PDB entry 7LHD | electron microscopy, 4.60 A resolution (low resolution: residue-level contacts below are approximate; hydrogen-bond / salt-bridge calls are withheld) | chains A and KG of the 182 polymer chains in the assembly

== Chain A ==
Molecule: Genomic RNA
Organism: Escherichia virus Qbeta
Sequence (4217 nucleotides; each row starts with the number of its first residue):
     1 GGGGACCCCCUUUAGGGGGUCACCUCACACAGCAGUACUUCACUGAGUAU
    51 AAGAGGACAUAUGCCUAAAUUACCGCGUGGUCUGCGUUUCGGAGCCGAUA
   101 AUGAAAUUCUUAAUGAUUUUCAGGAGCUCUGGUUUCCAGACCUCUUUAUC
   151 GAAUCUUCCGACACGCAUCCGUGGUACACACUGAAGGGUCGUGUGUUGAA
   201 CGCCCACCUUGAUGAUCGUCUACCUAAUGUAGGCGGUCGCCAGGUAAGGC
   251 GCACUCCACAUCGCGUCACCGUUCCGAUUGCCUCUUCAGGCCUUCGUCCG
   301 GUAACAACCGUUCAGUAUGAUCCCGCAGCACUAUCGUUCUUAUUGAACGC
   351 UCGUGUUGACUGGGAUUUCGGUAAUGGCGAUAGUGCGAACCUUGUCAUUA
   401 AUGACUUUCUGUUUCGCACCUUUGCACCUAAGGAGUUUGAUUUUUCGAAC
   451 UCCUUAGUUCCUCGUUAUACUCAGGCCUUCUCCGCGUUUAAUGCCAAGUA
   501 UGGCACUAUGAUCGGCGAAGGGCUCGAGACUAUAAAAUAUCUCGGGCUUU
   551 UACUGCGCAGACUGCGUGAGGGUUACCGCGCUGUUAAGCGUGGCGAUUUA
   601 CGUGCUCUUCGUAGGGUUAUCCAGUCCUACCAUAAUGGUAAGUGGAAACC
   651 GGCUACUGCUGGUAAUCUCUGGCUUGAAUUUCGUUAUGGCCUUAUGCCUC
   701 UCUUUUAUGACAUCAGAGAUGUCAUGUUAGACUGGCAGAACCGUCAUGAU
   751 AAGAUUCAACGCCUCCUUCGGUUUUCUGUUGGUCACGGCGAGGAUUACGU
   801 UGUCGAAUUCGACAAUCUGUACCCUGCCGUUGCUUACUUUAAACUGAAAG
   851 GGGAGAUUACACUCGAACGCCGUCAUCGUCAUGGCAUAUCUUACGCUAAC
   901 CGCGAAGGAUAUGCUGUUUUCGACAACGGUUCCCUUCGGCCUGUGUCCGA
   951 UUGGAAGGAGCUUGCCACUGCAUUCAUCAAUCCGCAUGAAGUUGCUUGGG
  1001 AGUUAACUCCCUACAGCUUCGUUGUUGAUUGGUUCUUGAAUGUUGGUGAC
  1051 AUACUUGCUCAACAAGGUCAGCUAUAUCAUAAUAUCGAUAUUGUAGACGG
  1101 CUUUGACAGACGUGACAUCCGGCUCAAAUCUUUCACCAUAAAAGGUGAAC
  1151 GAAAUGGGCGGCCUGUUAACGUUUCUGCUAGCCUGUCUGCUGUCGAUUUA
  1201 UUUUACAGCCGACUCCAUACGAGCAAUCUUCCGUUCGCUACACUAGAUCU
  1251 UGAUACCACCUUUAGUUCGUUUAAACACGUUCUUGAUAGUAUCUUUUUAU
  1301 UAACCCAACGCGUAAAGCGUUGAAACUUUGGGUCAAUUUGAUCAUGGCAA
  1351 AAUUAGAGACUGUUACUUUAGGUAACAUCGGGAAAGAUGGAAAACAAACU
  1401 CUGGUCCUCAAUCCGCGUGGGGUAAAUCCCACUAACGGCGUUGCCUCGCU
  1451 UUCACAAGCGGGUGCAGUUCCUGCGCUGGAGAAGCGUGUUACCGUUUCGG
  1501 UAUCUCAGCCUUCUCGCAAUCGUAAGAACUACAAGGUCCAGGUUAAGAUC
  1551 CAGAACCCGACCGCUUGCACUGCAAACGGUUCUUGUGACCCAUCCGUUAC
  1601 UCGCCAGGCAUAUGCUGACGUGACCUUUUCGUUCACGCAGUAUAGUACCG
  1651 AUGAGGAACGAGCUUUUGUUCGUACAGAGCUUGCUGCUCUGCUCGCUAGU
  1701 CCUCUGCUGAUCGAUGCUAUUGAUCAGCUGAACCCAGCGUAUUGAACACU
  1751 GCUCAUUGCCGGUGGUGGCUCAGGGUCAAAACCCGAUCCGGUUAUUCCGG
  1801 AUCCACCGAUUGAUCCGCCGCCAGGGACAGGUAAGUAUACCUGUCCCUUC
  1851 GCAAUUUGGUCCCUAGAGGAGGUUUACGAGCCUCCUACUAAGAACCGACC
  1901 GUGGCCUAUCUAUAAUGCUGUUGAACUCCAGCCUCGCGAAUUUGAUGUUG
  1951 CCCUCAAAGAUCUUUUGGGCAAUACAAAGUGGCGUGAUUGGGAUUCUCGG
  2001 CUUAGUUAUACCACGUUCCGCGGUUGCCGUGGCAAUGGUUAUAUUGACCU
  2051 UGAUGCGACUUAUCUUGCUACUGAUCAGGCUAUGCGUGAUCAGAAGUAUG
  2101 AUAUUCGCGAGGGCAAGAAACCUGGUGCUUUCGGUAACAUUGAGCGAUUC
  2151 AUUUAUCUUAAGUCGAUAAAUGCUUAUUGCUCUCUUAGCGAUAUUGCGGC
  2201 CUAUCACGCCGAUGGCGUGAUAGUUGGCUUUUGGCGCGAUCCAUCCAGCG
  2251 GUGGUGCCAUACCGUUUGACUUCACUAAGUUUGAUAAGACUAAAUGUCCU
  2301 AUUCAAGCCGUGAUAGUCGUUCCUCGUGCUUAGUAACUAAGGAUGAAAUG
  2351 CAUGUCUAAGACAGCAUCUUCGCGUAACUCUCUCAGCGCACAAUUGCGCC
  2401 GAGCCGCGAACACAAGAAUUGAGGUUGAAGGUAACCUCGCACUUUCCAUU
  2451 GCCAACGAUUUACUGUUGGCCUAUGGUCAGUCGCCAUUUAACUCUGAGGC
  2501 UGAGUGUAUUUCAUUCAGCCCGAGAUUCGACGGGACCCCGGAUGACUUUA
  2551 GGAUAAAUUAUCUUAAAGCCGAGAUCAUGUCGAAGUAUGACGACUUCAGC
  2601 CUAGGUAUUGAUACCGAAGCUGUUGCCUGGGAGAAGUUCCUGGCAGCAGA
  2651 GGCUGAAUGUGCUUUAACGAACGCUCGUCUCUAUAGGCCUGACUACAGUG
  2701 AGGAUUUCAAUUUCUCACUGGGCGAGUCAUGUAUACACAUGGCUCGUAGA
  2751 AAAAUAGCCAAGCUAAUAGGAGAUGUUCCGUCCGUUGAGGGUAUGUUGCG
  2801 UCACUGCCGAUUUUCUGGCGGUGCUACAACAACGAAUAACCGUUCGUACG
  2851 GUCAUCCGUCCUUCAAGUUUGCGCUUCCGCAAGCGUGUACGCCUCGGGCU
  2901 UUGAAGUAUGUUUUAGCUCUCAGAGCUUCUACACAUUUCGAUAUCAGAAU
  2951 UUCUGAUAUUAGCCCUUUUAAUAAAGCAGUUACUGUACCUAAGAACAGUA
  3001 AGACAGAUCGUUGUAUUGCUAUCGAACCUGGUUGGAAUAUGUUUUUCCAA
  3051 CUGGGUAUCGGUGGCAUUCUACGCGAUCGGUUGCGUUGCUGGGGUAUCGA
  3101 UCUGAAUGAUCAGACGAUAAAUCAGCGCCGCGCUCACGAAGGCUCCGUUA
  3151 CUAAUAACUUAGCAACGGUUGAUCUCUCAGCGGCAAGCGAUUCUAUAUCU
  3201 CUUGCCCUCUGUGAGCUCUUAUUGCCCCCAGGCUGGUUUGAGGUUCUUAU
  3251 GGACCUCAGAUCACCUAAGGGGCGAUUGCCUGACGGUAGUGUUGUUACCU
  3301 ACGAGAAGAUUUCUUCUAUGGGUAACGGUUACACAUUCGAGCUCGAGUCG
  3351 CUUAUUUUUGCUUCUCUCGCUCGUUCCGUUUGUGAGAUACUGGACUUAGA
  3401 CUCGUCUGAGGUCACUGUUUACGGAGACGAUAUUAUUUUACCGUCCUGUG
  3451 CAGUCCCUGCCCUCCGGGAAGUUUUUAAGUAUGUUGGUUUUACGACCAAU
  3501 ACUAAAAAGACUUUUUCCGAGGGGCCGUUCAGAGAGUCGUGCGGCAAGCA
  3551 CUACUAUUCUGGCGUAGAUGUUACUCCCUUUUACAUACGUCACCGUAUAG
  3601 UGAGUCCUGCCGAUUUAAUACUGGUUUUGAAUAACCUAUAUCGGUGGGCC
  3651 ACAAUUGACGGCGUAUGGGAUCCUAGGGCCCAUUCUGUGUACCUCAAGUA
  3701 UCGUAAGUUGCUGCCUAAACAGCUGCAACGUAAUACUAUACCUGAUGGUU
  3751 ACGGUGAUGGUGCCCUCGUCGGAUCGGUCCUAAUCAAUCCUUUCGCGAAA
  3801 AACCGCGGGUGGAUCCGGUACGUACCGGUGAUUACGGACCAUACAAGGGA
  3851 CCGAGAGCGCGCUGAGUUGGGGUCGUAUCUCUACGACCUCUUCUCGCGUU
  3901 GUCUCUCGGAAAGUAACGAUGGGUUGCCUCUUAGGGGUCCAUCGGGUUGC
  3951 GAUUCUGCGGAUCUAUUUGCCAUCGAUCAGCUUAUCUGUAGGAGUAAUCC
  4001 UACGAAGAUAAGCAGGUCUACCGGCAAAUUCGAUAUACAGUAUAUCGCGU
  4051 GCAGUAGCCGUGUUCUGGCACCCUACGGGGUCUUCCAGGGCACGAAGGUU
  4101 GCGUCUCUACACGAGGCGUAACCUGGGAGGGCGCCAAUAUGGCGCCUAAU
  4151 UGUGAAUAAAUUAUCACAAUUACUCUUACGAGUGAGAGGGGGAUCUGCUU
  4201 UGCCCUCUCUCCUCCCA
Reported in the primary citation:
  - contacts within the chain: G2749-U2811

== Chain KG ==
Name: Capsid protein
Organism: Escherichia phage Qbeta
UniProtKB: P03615 (CAPSD_BPQBE); residues 0-132 here correspond to UniProt positions 1-133 (UniProt number = residue number + 1)
Chain sequence (133 residues; each row starts with the number of its first residue; numbering starts at 0):
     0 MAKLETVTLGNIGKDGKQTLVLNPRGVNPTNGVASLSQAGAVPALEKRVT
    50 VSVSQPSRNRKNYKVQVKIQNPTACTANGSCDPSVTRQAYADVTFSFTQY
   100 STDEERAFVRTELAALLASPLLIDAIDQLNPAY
Unresolved in the structure: 0
UniProt features mapped onto this chain:
  - site: Tyr89 (RNA-binding)

== How chain A and chain KG interact ==
Residue-residue contacts - 24 pairs, chain A then chain KG:
  G3923(A) with Arg59(KG)
  U3924(A) with Lys63(KG)
  U3925(A) with Lys63(KG); Thr93(KG)
  G3926(A) with Thr93(KG)
  U3931(A) with Gln69(KG); Val84(KG); Gln87(KG); Tyr89(KG)
  U3932(A) with Arg47(KG); Gln69(KG); Tyr89(KG)
  A3933(A) with Asn30(KG); Val32(KG); Thr49(KG); Lys67(KG)
  G3934(A) with Asn30(KG); Val32(KG); Lys67(KG)
  A4149(A) with Arg57(KG)
  U4150(A) with Asn58(KG)
  U4151(A) with Asn58(KG)
  U4162(A) with Arg59(KG)
  A4163(A) with Arg59(KG)
Interface residues without a listed pair, chain A (15 interface residues in all): C3927, C3930
Interface residues without a listed pair, chain KG (16 interface residues in all): Asn27, Asp91

== In short ==
15 residues of chain A and 16 residues of chain KG are in contact. From the paper: contacts within the chain
involving G2749(A) and U2811(A).
Chain A is Genomic RNA (Escherichia virus Qbeta) and chain KG is Capsid protein (Escherichia phage Qbeta); the
structure, The complete model of phage Qbeta virion, was determined by electron microscopy together with 7LGE,
7LGF, 7LGG and 7LGH from the same study.
